PDB entry 6GSI | electron microscopy, 3.75 A resolution | chains C and L of the 12 polymer chains in the assembly

[Chain C]
Molecule: Capsid protein
From: Feline calicivirus strain F9
UniProtKB: P27406 (CAPSD_FCVF9); aligned to UniProt positions 1-669 over residues 1-669 (the alignment contains insertions or deletions, so no single offset holds)
Amino-acid sequence (669 residues; row label = number of the first residue in the row):
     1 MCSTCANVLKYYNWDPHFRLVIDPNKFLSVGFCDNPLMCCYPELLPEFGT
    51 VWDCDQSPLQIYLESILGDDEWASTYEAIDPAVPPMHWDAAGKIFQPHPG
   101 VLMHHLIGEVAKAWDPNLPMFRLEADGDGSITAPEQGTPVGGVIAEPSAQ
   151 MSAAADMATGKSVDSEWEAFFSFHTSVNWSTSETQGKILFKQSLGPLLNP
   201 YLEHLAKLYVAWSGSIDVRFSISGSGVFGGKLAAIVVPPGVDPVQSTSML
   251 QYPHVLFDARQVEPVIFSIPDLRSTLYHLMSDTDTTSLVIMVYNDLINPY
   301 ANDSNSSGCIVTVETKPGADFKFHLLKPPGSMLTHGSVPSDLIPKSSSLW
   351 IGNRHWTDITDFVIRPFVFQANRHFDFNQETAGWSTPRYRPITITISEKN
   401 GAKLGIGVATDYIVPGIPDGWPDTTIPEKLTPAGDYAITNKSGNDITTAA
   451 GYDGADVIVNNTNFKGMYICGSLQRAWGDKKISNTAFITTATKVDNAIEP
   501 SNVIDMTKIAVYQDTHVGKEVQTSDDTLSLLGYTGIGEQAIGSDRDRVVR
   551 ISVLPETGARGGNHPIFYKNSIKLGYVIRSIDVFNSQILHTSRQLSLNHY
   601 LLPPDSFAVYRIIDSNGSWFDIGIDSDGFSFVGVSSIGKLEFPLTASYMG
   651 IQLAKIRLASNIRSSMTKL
Not modelled in the structure: 1-129, 664-669
Sequence notes: conflict Asn-13 (Asp in P27406), Arg-19 (Lys in P27406), Asp-23 (Asn in P27406), 59 further conflict positions vs the reference (P27406) not listed; insertion (127, 493)
Metal / ion sites: K+: Gln-474, Asp-479
UniProt features mapped onto this chain:
  - site: Glu-124, Ala-125 (Cleavage), Lys-480 (Interaction with host receptor F11R/JAM-1)

[Chain L]
Molecule: VP2
From: Feline calicivirus strain F9
UniProtKB: P28711 (VP2_FCVF9); residues 1-106 here = UniProt positions 1-106
Amino-acid sequence (106 residues; row label = number of the first residue in the row):
     1 MNSILGLIDTVTNTIGKAQQIELDKAALGQQRELALKRMKLDHQALNNQV
    51 EQFNKILEQRVQGPIQSVRLARAAGFRVDPYSYTDQNFYDDQLNAIRLSY
   101 RNLFKN
Not modelled in the structure: 1-17
Sequence notes: conflict Lys-37 (Gln in P28711), Met-39 (Ile in P28711), Lys-40 (Gly in P28711), His-43 (Arg in P28711), Asp-85 (Asn in P28711), Arg-101 (Lys in P28711), Asn-106 (Ile in P28711)

[Interface between chain C and chain L]
Residue-residue contacts (14; chain C residue first):
  Asn-378(C) with Asn-106(L)
  Gln-379(C) with Phe-104(L); Asn-106(L)
  Glu-380(C) with Asn-106(L), hydrogen bond
  Thr-386(C) with Tyr-100(L), hydrogen bond; Phe-104(L)
  Pro-387(C) with Phe-104(L)
  Arg-388(C) with Tyr-100(L), hydrogen bond
  Thr-410(C) with Arg-97(L), hydrogen bond (backbone-side chain)
  Asp-411(C) with Arg-97(L), salt bridge
  Tyr-412(C) with Arg-101(L)
  Asp-419(C) with Tyr-100(L)
  Ser-596(C) with Phe-104(L)
  Leu-597(C) with Leu-103(L), hydrophobic
Interface residues without a listed pair, chain C (13 interface residues in all): Ile-413

[In short]
13 residues of chain C and 6 residues of chain L are in contact; the contacts include 4 hydrogen bonds and 1
salt bridge. Polar contacts include Asp-411(C)/Arg-97(L), Glu-380(C)/Asn-106(L) and Thr-386(C)/Tyr-100(L).
Gln-474(C) and Asp-479(C) coordinate K+.
Chain C is Capsid protein and chain L is VP2, both from Feline calicivirus strain F9; the structure, Feline
Calicivirus Strain F9 bound to a soluble ectodomain fragment of feline junctional adhesion molecule A ..., was
determined by electron microscopy, deposited together with 6GSH.
